Entry 7U1P (electron microscopy, 3.00 A resolution); this record covers chains A and B of the 11 polymer chains in the assembly.

# Chain A
Protein: Replication factor C subunit 1
Source organism: Saccharomyces cerevisiae
UniProtKB: P38630 (RFC1_YEAST); numbering as in UniProt (aligned over 1-861)
Amino-acid sequence (861 residues; each row starts with the number of its first residue):
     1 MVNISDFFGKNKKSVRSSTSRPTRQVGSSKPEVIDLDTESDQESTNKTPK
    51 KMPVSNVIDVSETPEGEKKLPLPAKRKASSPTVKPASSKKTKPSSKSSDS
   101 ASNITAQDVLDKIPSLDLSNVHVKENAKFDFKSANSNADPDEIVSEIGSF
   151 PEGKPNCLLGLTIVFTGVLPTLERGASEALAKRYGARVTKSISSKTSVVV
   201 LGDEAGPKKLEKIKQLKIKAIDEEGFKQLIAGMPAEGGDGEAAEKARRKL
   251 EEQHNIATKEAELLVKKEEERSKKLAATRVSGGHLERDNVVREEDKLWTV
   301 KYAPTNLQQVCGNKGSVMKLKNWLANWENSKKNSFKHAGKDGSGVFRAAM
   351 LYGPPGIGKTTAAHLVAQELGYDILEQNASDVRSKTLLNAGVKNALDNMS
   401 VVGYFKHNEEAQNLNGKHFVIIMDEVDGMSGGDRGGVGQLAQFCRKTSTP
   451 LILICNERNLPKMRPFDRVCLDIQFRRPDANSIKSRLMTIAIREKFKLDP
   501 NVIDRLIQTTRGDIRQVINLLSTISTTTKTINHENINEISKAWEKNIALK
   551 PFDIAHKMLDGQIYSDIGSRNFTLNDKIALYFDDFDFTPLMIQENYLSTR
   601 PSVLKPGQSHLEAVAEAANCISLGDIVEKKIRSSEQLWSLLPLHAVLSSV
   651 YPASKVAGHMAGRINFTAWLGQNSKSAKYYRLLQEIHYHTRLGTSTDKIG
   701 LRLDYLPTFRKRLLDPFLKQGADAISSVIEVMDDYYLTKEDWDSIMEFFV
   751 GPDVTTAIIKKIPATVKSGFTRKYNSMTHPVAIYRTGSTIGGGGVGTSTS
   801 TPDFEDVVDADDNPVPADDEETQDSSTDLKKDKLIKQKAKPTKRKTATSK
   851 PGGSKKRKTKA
Disordered / not traced: 1-148, 238, 278-289, 779-861
Metal / ion sites: Mg2+: Thr360 (together with ATP-gamma-S)
Residues lining bound ligands: ATP-gamma-S (AGS; phosphothiophosphoric acid-adenylate ester): Thr299, Tyr302, Ala303, Pro304, Gln309, Val310, Cys311, Pro354, Pro355, Gly356, Ile357, Gly358, Lys359, Thr360, Thr361, Glu425, Asn456, Ile514, Arg515
Swiss-Prot annotation at these positions:
  - motif (Nuclear localization signal): Lys830 to Leu834, Lys855 to Lys860
  - binding site (ATP): Thr299, Cys311, Gly353 to Thr361, Asn456
  - modified residue: Thr38 (Phosphothreonine), Ser40 (Phosphoserine), Thr63 (Phosphothreonine)
  - mutagenesis: Asp427 (D427H: In cs mutant CDC44-2; causes cell cycle arrest), Gly436 (G436R: In cs mutant CDC44-3/4; causes cell cycle arrest), Gly512 (G512A: In cs mutant CDC44-9; no effect), Asp513 (D513N: In cs mutants CDC44-1/5/8 and CDC44-9; causes cell cycle arrest)
From the paper describing this entry:
  - binding site for DNA - Template: Asn459, Pro461, Arg464, Gln474, Arg476, Arg477, Pro551, Phe552, Phe587, Phe666, Leu670, Ser674

# Chain B
Protein: Replication factor C subunit 4
Source organism: Saccharomyces cerevisiae
UniProtKB: P40339 (RFC4_YEAST); numbering as in UniProt (aligned over 1-323)
Amino-acid sequence (323 residues; row label = number of the first residue in the row):
     1 MSKTLSLQLPWVEKYRPQVLSDIVGNKETIDRLQQIAKDGNMPHMIISGM
    51 PGIGKTTSVHCLAHELLGRSYADGVLELNASDDRGIDVVRNQIKHFAQKK
   101 LHLPPGKHKIVILDEADSMTAGAQQALRRTMELYSNSTRFAFACNQSNKI
   151 IEPLQSRCAILRYSKLSDEDVLKRLLQIIKLEDVKYTNDGLEAIIFTAEG
   201 DMRQAINNLQSTVAGHGLVNADNVFKIVDSPHPLIVKKMLLASNLEDSIQ
   251 ILRTDLWKKGYSSIDIVTTSFRVTKNLAQVKESVRLEMIKEIGLTHMRIL
   301 EGVGTYLQLASMLAKIHKLNNKA
Disordered / not traced: 1-3, 323
Metal / ion sites: Mg2+: Thr56 (together with ADP)
Residues lining bound ligands:
  - ADP (adenosine-5'-diphosphate): Val12, Glu13, Tyr15, Arg16, Pro17, Asp22, Ile23, Val24, Gly25, Met50, Pro51, Gly52, Ile53, Gly54, Lys55, Thr56, Thr57, Leu166, Arg174, Met202, Arg203
  - ATP-gamma-S (AGS; phosphothiophosphoric acid-adenylate ester): Glu132, Pro153, Ser156, Arg157
Swiss-Prot annotation at these positions:
  - binding site (ATP): Val12, Val24, Gly49 to Thr57, Asn145, Arg203

# Interface between chain A and chain B
Contacting residue pairs (90; chain A residue first):
  Val291(A) with Asn136(B)
  Arg292(A) with Pro105(B)
  Glu294(A) with Asn41(B), hydrogen bond (backbone-side chain)
  Asp295(A) with Asn41(B), hydrogen bond (backbone-side chain); Pro105(B); His108(B), salt bridge; Arg139(B), hydrogen bond (backbone-side chain)
  Lys296(A) with Asn41(B), hydrogen bond (backbone-side chain); Asn136(B), hydrogen bond
  Leu297(A) with Pro43(B), hydrophobic; Ser135(B); Arg139(B)
  Pro355(A) with Glu152(B)
  His364(A) with Arg129(B)
  Glu376(A) with Arg129(B), salt bridge
  Asn378(A) with Ala126(B); Arg129(B)
  Ser380(A) with Ile86(B); Gln125(B); Ala126(B); Arg128(B)
  Asp381(A) with Arg90(B), salt bridge
  Asp424(A) with Arg129(B), salt bridge
  Glu425(A) with Arg128(B), salt bridge; Arg129(B); Arg157(B), salt bridge
  Asp427(A) with Arg128(B), salt bridge
  Gly428(A) with Gln125(B)
  Asn456(A) with Arg128(B); Pro153(B)
  Asp513(A) with Ser156(B)
  Arg515(A) with Glu132(B), salt bridge; Ser156(B), hydrogen bond; Arg157(B)
  Gln516(A) with Gln155(B), hydrogen bond (side chain-backbone); Ser156(B); Ile160(B)
  Asn519(A) with Ser156(B), hydrogen bond (side chain-backbone); Arg157(B), hydrogen bond (side chain-backbone); Cys158(B)
  Thr523(A) with Arg32(B); Pro43(B); Ala159(B)
  Ile524(A) with Arg32(B), hydrogen bond (backbone-side chain)
  Thr526(A) with Arg32(B); Gln35(B)
  Thr527(A) with Asp31(B); Arg32(B)
  Thr528(A) with Arg32(B)
  Ala542(A) with Ile160(B); Arg162(B), hydrogen bond (backbone-side chain)
  Trp543(A) with Ala159(B), hydrophobic; Ile160(B)
  Glu544(A) with Arg162(B), hydrogen bond (backbone-side chain)
  Lys545(A) with Glu152(B), salt bridge
  Asn546(A) with Arg162(B)
  Ile547(A) with Glu152(B)
  Tyr564(A) with Glu282(B)
  Asp566(A) with Lys281(B)
  Ser569(A) with Glu282(B), hydrogen bond
  Leu574(A) with Lys275(B); Glu282(B); Arg285(B); Ile289(B), hydrophobic
  Asn575(A) with Asn276(B)
  Lys577(A) with Glu282(B), salt bridge
  Ile578(A) with Lys275(B)
  Leu623(A) with Lys290(B)
  Val627(A) with Met297(B), hydrophobic
  Lys630(A) with Met297(B); Glu301(B), salt bridge
  Leu637(A) with Leu300(B), hydrophobic
  Ser639(A) with His296(B); Leu300(B)
  Leu640(A) with His296(B); Met297(B), hydrophobic; Leu300(B), hydrophobic
  Pro642(A) with Phe271(B), hydrophobic
  Leu643(A) with Phe271(B); Gly293(B); Met297(B), hydrophobic
  Val646(A) with Phe271(B), hydrophobic; Leu286(B), hydrophobic; Ile289(B), hydrophobic
  Leu647(A) with Lys290(B)
  Val650(A) with Leu286(B), hydrophobic
  Tyr651(A) with Leu286(B), hydrophobic; Glu287(B), hydrogen bond; Lys290(B)
  Ser654(A) with Leu286(B)
Interface residues without a listed pair, chain A (55 interface residues in all): Thr360, Arg383, Lys655
Interface residues without a listed pair, chain B (45 interface residues in all): Ile36, Met42, His44, Gly106

# Summary
55 residues of chain A and 45 residues of chain B are in contact, with 14 hydrogen bonds and 11 salt bridges.
Among the polar pairs are Asp295(A)-His108(B), Glu376(A)-Arg129(B) and Asp381(A)-Arg90(B). ATP-gamma-S is
bound between chain A and chain B. From the paper: a binding site for DNA - Template at Asn459(A), Pro461(A)
and Arg464(A) among others.
Here chain A is Replication factor C subunit 1 and chain B is Replication factor C subunit 4, both from
Saccharomyces cerevisiae. Entry 7U1P (RFC:PCNA bound to DNA with a ssDNA gap of five nucleotides) was
determined by electron microscopy (same publication as 7U19 and 7U1A).
